Entry 3CCJ (X-ray diffraction, 3.30 A resolution); this record covers chains T and 0 of the 31 polymer chains in the assembly.

[Chain T]
Protein: 50S ribosomal protein L24P
From: Haloarcula marismortui
UniProt: P10972 (RL24_HALMA); residues 0-119 here correspond to UniProt positions 1-120 (UniProt number = residue number + 1)
Sequence (120 residues; numbered 0 to 119; the number before each row is that of its first residue; numbering starts at 0):
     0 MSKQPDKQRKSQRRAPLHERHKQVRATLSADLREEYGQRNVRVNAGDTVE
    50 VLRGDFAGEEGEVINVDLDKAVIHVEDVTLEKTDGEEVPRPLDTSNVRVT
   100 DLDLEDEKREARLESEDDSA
Disordered / not traced: 0
Metal / ion sites: Sr2+ site 1: Asp68 (shared with A86(0), C87(0) of chain 0); Na+: Ser94, Asn95 (shared with U308(0), U335(0), C342(0) of chain 0); Mg2+: Leu112, Ser114, Asp117

[Chain 0]
Molecule: 23S ribosomal RNA
From: Haloarcula marismortui
Notes: engineered mutation(s): G2099A, C2534T
Sequence (2923 nucleotides; each row starts with the number of its first residue):
     1 GUUGGCUACUAUGCCAGCUGGUGGAUUGCUCGGCUCAGGCGCUGAUGAAG
    51 GACGUGCCAAGCUGCGAUAAGCUGUGGGGAGCCGCACGGAGGCGAAGAAC
   101 CACAGAUUUCCGAAUGAGAAUCUCUCUAACAAUUGCUUCGCGCAAUGAGG
   151 AACCCCGAGAACUGAAACAUCUCAGUAUCGGGAGGAACAGAAAACGCAAC
   201 GUGAUGUCGUUAGUAACCGCGAGUGAACGCGAUACAGCCCAAACCGAAGC
   251 CCUCACGGGCAAUGUGGUGUCAGGGCUACCUCUCAUCAGCCGACCGUCUU
   301 CACGAAGUCUCUUGGAAUAGAGCGUGAUACAGGGUGACAACCCCGUACUG
   351 AAGACCAGUACGCUGUGCGGUAGUGCCAGAGUAGCGGGGGUUGGAUAUCC
   401 CUCGCGAAUAACGCAGGCAUCGACUGCGAAGGCUAAACACAACCUGAGAC
   451 CGAUAGUGAACAAGUAGUGUGAACGAACGCUGCAAAGUACCCUCAGAAGG
   501 GAGGCGAAAUAGAGCAUGAAAUCAGUUGGCGAUCGAGCGACAGGGCAUAC
   551 AAGGUCCCUUGACGAAUGACCGAGACGCGAGUCUCCAGUAAGACUCACGG
   601 GAAGCCGAUGUUCUGUCGUACGUUUUGAAAAACGAGCCAGGGAGUGUGUC
   651 UGUAUGGCAAGUCUAACCGGAGUAUCCGGGGAGGCACAGGGAAACCGACA
   701 UGGCCGCAGGGCUUUGCCCGAGGGCCGCCGUCUUCAAGGGCGGGGAGCCA
   751 UGUGGACACGACCCGAAUCCGGACGAUCUACGCAUGGACAAGAUGAAGCG
   801 UGCCGAAAGGCACGUGGAAGUCUGUUAGAGUUGGUGUCCUACAAUACCCU
   851 CUCGUGAUCUAUGUGUAGGGGUGAAAGGCCCAUCGAGUCCGGCAACAGCU
   901 GGUUCCAAUCGAAACAUGUCGAAGCAUGACCUCCGCCGAGGUAGUCUGUG
   951 AGGUAGAGCGACCGAUUGGUGUGUCCGCCUCCGAGAGGAGUCGGCACACC
  1001 UGUCAAACUCCAAACUUACAGACGCUGUUUGACGCGGGGAUUCCGGUGCG
  1051 CGGGGUAAGCCUGUGUACCAGGAGGGGAACAACCCAGAGAUAGGUUAAGG
  1101 UCCCCAAGUGUGGAUUAAGUGUAAUCCUCUGAAGGUGGUCUCGAGCCCUA
  1151 GACAGCCGGGAGGUGAGCUUAGAAGCAGCUACCCUCUAAGAAAAGCGUAA
  1201 CAGCUUACCGGCCGAGGUUUGAGGCGCCCAAAAUGAUCGGGACUCAAAUC
  1251 CACCACCGAGACCUGUCCGUACCACUCAUACUGGUAAUCGAGUAGAUUGG
  1301 CGCUCUAAUUGGAUGGAAGCAGGGGCGAGAGCUCCUGUGGACCGAUUAGU
  1351 GACGAAAAUCCUGGCCAUAGUAGCAGCGAUAGUCGGGUGAGAACCCCGAC
  1401 GGCCUAAUGGAUAAGGGUUCCUCAGCACUGCUGAUCAGCUGAGGGUUAGC
  1451 CGGUCCUAAGUCUCACCGCAACUCGACUGAGACGAAAUGGGAAACAGGUU
  1501 AAUAUUCCUGUGCCAUCAUGCAGUGAAAGUUGACGCCCUGGGGUCGAUCA
  1551 CGCCGGGCAUUCGCCCGGUCGAACCGUCCAACUCCGUGGAAGCCGUAAUG
  1601 GCAGGAAGCGGACGAACGGCGGCAUAGGGAAACGUGAUUCAACCUGGGGC
  1651 CCAUGAAAAGACGAGCAUGAUGUCCGUACCGAGAACCGACACAGGUGUCC
  1701 AUGGCGGCGAAAGCCAAGGCCUGUCGGGAGCAACCAACGUUAGGGAAUUC
  1751 GGCAAGUUAGUCCCGUACCUUCGGAAGAAGGGAUGCCUGCUCCGGAACGG
  1801 AGCAGGUCGCAGUGACUCGGAAGCUCGGACUGUCUAGUAACAACAUAGGU
  1851 GACCGCAAAUCCGCAAGGACUCGUACGGUCACUGAAUCCUGCCCAGUGCA
  1901 GGUAUCUGAACACCUCGUACAAGAGGACGAAGGACCUGUCAACGGCGGGG
  1951 GUAACUAUGACCCUCUUAAGGUAGCGUAGUACCUUGCCGCAUCAGUAGCG
  2001 GCUUGCAUGAAUGGAUUAACCAGAGCUUCACUGUCCCAACGUUGGGCCCG
  2051 GUGAACUGUACAUUCCAGUGCGGAGUCUGGAGACACCCAGGGGGAAGCAA
  2101 AGACCCUAUGGAGCUUUACUGCAGGCUGUCGCUGAGACGUGGUCGCCGAU
  2151 GUGCAGCAUAGGUAGGAGUCGUUACAGAGGUACCCGCGCUAGCGGGCCAC
  2201 CCAGACAACAGUGAAAUACUACCCGUCGGUGACUGCGACUCUCACUCCGG
  2251 GAGGAGGACACCGAUAGCCGGGCAGUUUGACUGGGGCGGUACGCGCUCGA
  2301 AAAGAUAUCGAGCGCGCCCUAUGGUCAUCUCAGCCGGGACAGAGACCCGG
  2351 CGAAGAGUGCAAGAGCAAAAGAUGACUUGACAGUGUUCUUCCCAACGAGG
  2401 AACGCUGACGCGAAAGCGUGGUCUAGCGAACCAAUUAGCCUGCUUGAUGC
  2451 GGGCAAUUGAUGACAGAAAAGCUACCCUAGGGAUAACAGAGUCGUCACUC
  2501 GCAAGAGCACAUAUCGACCGAGUGGCUUGCUACUUCGAUGUCGGUUCCCU
  2551 CCAUCCUGCCCGUGCAGAAGCGGGCAAGGGUGAGGUUGUUCGCCUAUUAA
  2601 AGGAGGUCGUGAGCUGGGUUUAGACCGUCGUGAGACAGGUCGGCUGCUAU
  2651 CUACUGGGUGUGUAAUGGUGUCUGACAAGAACGACCGUAUAGUACGAGAG
  2701 GAACUACGGUUGGUGGCCACUGGUGUACCGGUUGUUCGAGAGAGCACGUG
  2751 CCGGGUAGCCACGCCACACGGGGUAAGAGCUGAACGCAUCUAAGCUCGAA
  2801 ACCCACUUGGAAAAGAGACACCGCCGAGGUCCCGCGUACAAGACGCGGUC
  2851 GAUAGACUCGGGGUGUGCGCGUCGAGGUAACGAGACGUUAAGCCCACGAG
  2901 CACUAACAGACCAAAGCCAUCAU
Disordered / not traced: 1-9, 126-127, 715, 971-998, 1560, 1952-1963, 2137-2236, 2339-2343, 2665-2666, 2915-2923
Modified / non-standard residues: 1MA (6-hydro-1-methyladenosine-5'-monophosphate) at position 628, OMU (o2'-methyluridine 5'-monophosphate) at position 2587, OMG (o2'-methylguanosine-5'-monophosphate) at position 2588, UR3 (3-methyluridine-5'-monophoshate) at position 2619, PSU (pseudouridine-5'-monophosphate) at position 2621
Metal / ion sites: Na+ site 1 near U12 (its only coordinating residue here); Mg2+ site 1 near G28 (its only coordinating residue here); Na+ site 2: C40, G41; Na+ site 3 near G56 (its only coordinating residue here); Sr2+ site 1: A86, C87 (shared with Asp68(T) of chain T); Mg2+ site 2 near U115 (its only coordinating residue here); Na+ site 4: C130, U146; Na+ site 5: C141, G142; K+ site 1: C162, U163, U172; Mg2+ site 3: C162, U2276; Na+ site 6: A165, A166, A167; Mg2+ site 4: A166, G219; 66 more Mg2+ sites not listed; 56 more Na+ sites not listed; 60 more Sr2+ sites not listed; 1 more K+ sites not listed

[Interface between chain T and chain 0]
Residue-residue contacts - 113 pairs, chain T then chain 0:
  Ser1(T) - A331(0)  base contact
  Ser1(T) - G446(0)  phosphate contact
  Ser1(T) - A447(0)  hydrogen bond to the phosphate
  Lys2(T) - A331(0)  base contact
  Lys2(T) - G332(0)  hydrogen bond to the sugar
  Lys2(T) - A447(0)  hydrogen bond to the phosphate
  Lys2(T) - G448(0)  salt bridge to the phosphate
  Gln3(T) - G332(0)  sugar contact
  Gln3(T) - A447(0)  phosphate contact
  Gln3(T) - G448(0)  hydrogen bond to the phosphate
  Pro4(T) - G332(0)  sugar contact
  Pro4(T) - G333(0)  sugar contact
  Asp5(T) - U30(0)  hydrogen bond to the sugar
  Asp5(T) - C31(0)  phosphate contact
  Asp5(T) - G32(0)  base contact
  Lys6(T) - G446(0)  salt bridge to the phosphate
  Gln7(T) - G332(0)  hydrogen bond to the base
  Gln7(T) - G333(0)  sugar contact
  Arg8(T) - U30(0)  salt bridge to the phosphate
  Arg8(T) - C31(0)  salt bridge to the phosphate
  Arg8(T) - G333(0)  sugar contact
  Arg8(T) - G334(0)  salt bridge to the phosphate
  Lys9(T) - G32(0)  salt bridge to the phosphate
  Gln11(T) - G333(0)  hydrogen bond to the base
  Gln11(T) - G334(0)  sugar contact
  Gln11(T) - C344(0)  base contact
  Arg12(T) - C31(0)  salt bridge to the phosphate
  Arg13(T) - C31(0)  hydrogen bond to the phosphate
  Arg13(T) - G32(0)  salt bridge to the phosphate
  Pro15(T) - C100(0)  sugar contact
  Pro15(T) - C101(0)  sugar contact
  Leu16(T) - C82(0)  phosphate contact
  Leu16(T) - A99(0)  sugar contact
  Leu16(T) - C100(0)  sugar contact
  His17(T) - G78(0)  sugar contact
  His17(T) - C100(0)  hydrogen bond to the sugar
  His17(T) - C101(0)  sugar contact
  His20(T) - G78(0)  sugar contact
  His20(T) - G79(0)  sugar contact
  His20(T) - A99(0)  hydrogen bond to the base
  Lys21(T) - C343(0)  sugar contact
  Lys21(T) - C344(0)  sugar contact
  Lys21(T) - G345(0)  phosphate contact
  Arg24(T) - C343(0)  sugar contact
  Arg24(T) - C344(0)  salt bridge to the phosphate
  Thr26(T) - C342(0)  phosphate contact
  Thr26(T) - C343(0)  phosphate contact
  Arg32(T) - U308(0)  salt bridge to the phosphate
  Arg38(T) - A306(0)  salt bridge to the phosphate
  Arg38(T) - G307(0)  salt bridge to the phosphate
  Arg38(T) - U308(0)  salt bridge to the phosphate
  Arg38(T) - C343(0)  phosphate contact
  Asn39(T) - C343(0)  phosphate contact
  Asn39(T) - C344(0)  phosphate contact
  Arg41(T) - G79(0)  phosphate contact
  Arg41(T) - A80(0)  sugar contact
  Arg41(T) - G81(0)  salt bridge to the phosphate
  Asn43(T) - A80(0)  hydrogen bond to the phosphate
  Asn43(T) - G81(0)  phosphate contact
  Ala44(T) - G81(0)  hydrogen bond to the phosphate
  Arg52(T) - U308(0)  hydrogen bond to the sugar
  Arg52(T) - A316(0)  phosphate contact
  Arg52(T) - A317(0)  phosphate contact
  Arg52(T) - U318(0)  salt bridge to the phosphate
  Gly53(T) - G336(0)  base contact
  Asp54(T) - G315(0)  hydrogen bond to the sugar
  Asp54(T) - A316(0)  sugar contact
  Asp54(T) - G336(0)  hydrogen bond to the base
  Val65(T) - G81(0)  sugar contact
  Val65(T) - C82(0)  phosphate contact
  Asp66(T) - C82(0)  phosphate contact
  Leu67(T) - G81(0)  phosphate contact
  Leu67(T) - C82(0)  hydrogen bond to the phosphate
  Asp68(T) - C82(0)  phosphate contact
  Asp68(T) - C85(0)  phosphate contact
  Asp68(T) - C87(0)  phosphate contact
  Lys69(T) - C87(0)  hydrogen bond to the base
  Leu79(T) - A484(0)  sugar contact
  Leu79(T) - A486(0)  sugar contact
  Glu80(T) - A486(0)  hydrogen bond to the sugar
  Lys81(T) - A486(0)  salt bridge to the phosphate
  Lys81(T) - G487(0)  phosphate contact
  Thr82(T) - A486(0)  phosphate contact
  Thr82(T) - G487(0)  hydrogen bond to the phosphate
  Thr82(T) - U488(0)  sugar contact
  Thr82(T) - A489(0)  base contact
  Asp83(T) - A489(0)  sugar contact
  Val87(T) - A486(0)  phosphate contact
  Arg89(T) - G336(0)  base contact
  Arg89(T) - C483(0)  hydrogen bond to the sugar
  Arg89(T) - A484(0)  sugar contact
  Pro90(T) - A484(0)  sugar contact
  Pro90(T) - A485(0)  phosphate contact
  Asp92(T) - U335(0)  sugar contact
  Ser94(T) - U308(0)  base contact
  Ser94(T) - G334(0)  hydrogen bond to the base
  Ser94(T) - U335(0)  hydrogen bond to the sugar
  Ser94(T) - C342(0)  hydrogen bond to the sugar
  Ser94(T) - C343(0)  sugar contact
  Asn95(T) - U308(0)  base contact
  Asn95(T) - U335(0)  hydrogen bond to the sugar
  Asn95(T) - G336(0)  hydrogen bond to the phosphate
  Arg97(T) - U308(0)  salt bridge to the phosphate
  Arg97(T) - C309(0)  salt bridge to the phosphate
  Asp105(T) - A80(0)  phosphate contact
  Asp105(T) - A95(0)  base contact
  Asp105(T) - G97(0)  hydrogen bond to the base
  Lys107(T) - G79(0)  hydrogen bond to the base
  Lys107(T) - G97(0)  base contact
  Arg111(T) - G79(0)  salt bridge to the phosphate
  Arg111(T) - A80(0)  salt bridge to the phosphate
  Asp117(T) - C303(0)  phosphate contact
  Ser118(T) - C303(0)  hydrogen bond to the phosphate
Also at the interface, not in a pair above, chain T (56 interface residues in all): Glu18, Ala25, Val42, Leu51, Glu106, Arg108
Also at the interface, not in a pair above, chain 0 (48 interface residues in all): C83, C301, G304, G504

[In short]
The interface between chain T and chain 0 involves 56 residues on one side and 48 on the other, with 28
hydrogen bonds and 20 salt bridges. Among the polar pairs are Gln7(T)-G332(0), Gln11(T)-G333(0) and
His20(T)-A99(0). C162(0), U163(0) and U172(0) coordinate K+ site 1.
Here chain T is 50S ribosomal protein L24P and chain 0 is 23S ribosomal RNA, both from Haloarcula marismortui.
Entry 3CCJ (Structure of Anisomycin resistant 50S Ribosomal Subunit: 23S rRNA mutation C2534U) was determined
by X-ray diffraction together with 3CC2, 3CC4, 3CC7, 3CCE, 3CCL, 3CCM and 6 further entries from the same
study.
